6IGM - chains E and F of the 9 polymer chains in the assembly; structure by electron microscopy, 4.00 A resolution.

== Chain E ==
Protein: RuvB-like 1
From: Homo sapiens
Notes: EC 3.6.4.12
UniProtKB: Q9Y265 (RUVB1_HUMAN); residue numbers follow UniProt; this construct covers 1-456
Chain sequence (456 residues; numbered 1 to 456; the number before each row is that of its first residue):
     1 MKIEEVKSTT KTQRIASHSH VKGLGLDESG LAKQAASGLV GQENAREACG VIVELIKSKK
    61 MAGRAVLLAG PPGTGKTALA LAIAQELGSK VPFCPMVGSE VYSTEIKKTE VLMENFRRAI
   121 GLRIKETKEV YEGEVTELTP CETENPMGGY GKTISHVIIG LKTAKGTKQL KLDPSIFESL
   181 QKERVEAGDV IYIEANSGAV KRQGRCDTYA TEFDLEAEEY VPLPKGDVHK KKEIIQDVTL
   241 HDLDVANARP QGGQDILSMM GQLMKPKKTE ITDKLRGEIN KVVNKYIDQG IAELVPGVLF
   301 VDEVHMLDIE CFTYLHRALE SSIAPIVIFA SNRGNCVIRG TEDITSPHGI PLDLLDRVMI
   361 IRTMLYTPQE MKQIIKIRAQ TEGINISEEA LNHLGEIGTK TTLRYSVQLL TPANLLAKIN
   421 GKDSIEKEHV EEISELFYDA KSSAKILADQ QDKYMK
Disordered / not traced: 1-11, 141-152, 195-218, 252-267, 444-456
Swiss-Prot annotation at these positions:
  - binding site (ATP): G70 to T77
  - modified residue: K453 (N6-acetyllysine)
  - cross-link (Glycyl lysine isopeptide (Lys-Gly)): K2 (interchain with G-Cter in SUMO2), K225 (interchain with G-Cter in SUMO1), K445 (interchain with G-Cter in SUMO2)
  - mutagenesis: K76 (K76M: No effect on interaction with NOPCHAP1), D302 (D302N: Abolishes ATPase activity; inhibition of MYC- and CTNNB1-mediated transformation), E303 (E303Q: Reduces ATPase activity. Decreases interaction with NOPCHAP1. No effect on formation of RUVBL1-RUVBL2 heteromeric complex)

== Chain F ==
Protein: RuvB-like 2
From: Homo sapiens
Notes: EC 3.6.4.12
UniProtKB: Q9Y230 (RUVB2_HUMAN); numbering as in UniProt (aligned over 1-463)
Chain sequence (463 residues; each row starts with the number of its first residue):
     1 MATVTATTKV PEIRDVTRIE RIGAHSHIRG LGLDDALEPR QASQGMVGQL AARRAAGVVL
    61 EMIREGKIAG RAVLIAGQPG TGKTAIAMGM AQALGPDTPF TAIAGSEIFS LEMSKTEALT
   121 QAFRRSIGVR IKEETEIIEG EVVEIQIDRP ATGTGSKVGK LTLKTTEMET IYDLGTKMIE
   181 SLTKDKVQAG DVITIDKATG KISKLGRSFT RARDYDAMGS QTKFVQCPDG ELQKRKEVVH
   241 TVSLHEIDVI NSRTQGFLAL FSGDTGEIKS EVREQINAKV AEWREEGKAE IIPGVLFIDE
   301 VHMLDIESFS FLNRALESDM APVLIMATNR GITRIRGTSY QSPHGIPIDL LDRLLIVSTT
   361 PYSEKDTKQI LRIRCEEEDV EMSEDAYTVL TRIGLETSLR YAIQLITAAS LVCRKRKGTE
   421 VQVDDIKRVY SLFLDESRST QYMKEYQDAF LFNELKGETM DTS
Disordered / not traced: 1-16, 95-97, 147-158, 173-188, 198-231, 448-463
Swiss-Prot annotation at these positions:
  - binding site (ATP): G77 to T84
  - modified residue: A2 (N-acetylalanine), S437 (Phosphoserine)
  - cross-link (Glycyl lysine isopeptide (Lys-Gly)): K9 (interchain with G-Cter in SUMO2), K444 (interchain with G-Cter in SUMO2), K456 (interchain with G-Cter in SUMO2)
  - mutagenesis: K83 (K83M: No effect on interaction with NOPCHAP1), D299 (D299N: Abolishes ATPase activity), E300 (E300Q: Reduces ATPase activity. Decreases interaction with NOPCHAP1. No effect on formation of RUVBL1-RUVBL2 heteromeric complex)

== Interface between chain E and chain F ==
Contacting residue pairs (68):
  T12(E) - R284(F)
  R14(E) - A69(F)
  R14(E) - D319(F)
  R14(E) - M320(F)
  R14(E) - A321(F)  hydrogen bond (side chain-backbone)
  I15(E) - I68(F)
  I15(E) - A69(F)
  S17(E) - E317(F)  hydrogen bond
  H18(E) - E317(F)  salt bridge
  P72(E) - I348(F)  hydrophobic
  P72(E) - D349(F)
  C94(E) - R273(F)
  M96(E) - K269(F)
  V97(E) - R314(F)
  S99(E) - T116(F)  hydrogen bond (backbone-side chain)
  S99(E) - E307(F)  hydrogen bond (side chain-backbone)
  S99(E) - S310(F)  hydrogen bond
  S99(E) - F311(F)  hydrogen bond (side chain-backbone)
  E100(E) - T116(F)
  E100(E) - K269(F)  salt bridge
  E100(E) - R314(F)  salt bridge
  Y102(E) - T116(F)
  Y102(E) - E307(F)
  S103(E) - S114(F)
  T104(E) - L111(F)
  T104(E) - E112(F)
  T104(E) - M113(F)
  T104(E) - S114(F)
  E105(E) - T265(F)
  R118(E) - K269(F)
  R118(E) - S270(F)
  R118(E) - R273(F)
  H241(E) - I268(F)
  V245(E) - I268(F)  hydrophobic
  R249(E) - I268(F)
  D302(E) - N313(F)  hydrogen bond
  E303(E) - N313(F)  hydrogen bond
  E303(E) - D349(F)
  M306(E) - I306(F)
  M306(E) - S310(F)
  N332(E) - D349(F)  hydrogen bond
  R333(E) - Y340(F)  hydrogen bond
  C336(E) - Y340(F)  hydrogen bond
  R339(E) - I306(F)
  T402(E) - D352(F)  hydrogen bond
  R404(E) - D349(F)
  R404(E) - D352(F)
  R404(E) - R353(F)
  Q408(E) - R71(F)  hydrogen bond (backbone-side chain)
  Q408(E) - D352(F)
  Q408(E) - L354(F)
  Q408(E) - L355(F)
  T411(E) - M62(F)
  T411(E) - I68(F)
  P412(E) - V58(F)  hydrophobic
  P412(E) - M62(F)  hydrophobic
  L415(E) - M62(F)  hydrophobic
  I419(E) - D35(F)
  I419(E) - L37(F)  hydrophobic
  I419(E) - E61(F)
  L436(E) - A51(F)
  L436(E) - R54(F)
  F437(E) - L355(F)  hydrophobic
  F437(E) - I356(F)
  Y438(E) - I356(F)
  Y438(E) - S358(F)  hydrogen bond
  A440(E) - L351(F)
  A440(E) - I356(F)  hydrophobic
Interface residues without a listed pair, chain E (44 interface residues in all): A16, T77, V111, V337, L416, K418, S443
Interface residues without a listed pair, chain F (48 interface residues in all): A55, E65, K67, A72, S318, P343, V357

== Summary ==
44 residues of chain E and 48 residues of chain F are in contact, with 14 hydrogen bonds and 3 salt bridges.
Polar pairs include H18(E)-E317(F), E100(E)-K269(F) and E100(E)-R314(F).
Chain E is RuvB-like 1 and chain F is RuvB-like 2, both from Homo sapiens; the structure, Cryo-EM Structure of
Human SRCAP Complex, was determined by electron microscopy.
